7NV4 - chains A and P; structure by X-ray diffraction, 1.20 A resolution.

== Chain A ==
Name: 14-3-3 protein sigma
Source organism: Homo sapiens
UniProtKB: P31947 (1433S_HUMAN); residue numbers follow UniProt; this construct covers 1-231
Sequence (236 residues; row label = number of the first residue in the row; numbers below 1 keep their minus sign (Gly-4 is residue -4)):
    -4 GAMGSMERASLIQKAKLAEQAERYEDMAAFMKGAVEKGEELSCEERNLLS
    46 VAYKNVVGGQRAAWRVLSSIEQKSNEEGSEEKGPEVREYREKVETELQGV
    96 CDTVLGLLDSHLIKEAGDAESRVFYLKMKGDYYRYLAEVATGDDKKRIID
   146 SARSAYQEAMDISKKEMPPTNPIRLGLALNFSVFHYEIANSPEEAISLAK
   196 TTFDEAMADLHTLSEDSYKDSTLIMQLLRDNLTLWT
Unresolved in the structure: -4 to -3, 71-77
Differences from the reference sequence: expression tag (-4 to 0)
Modified positions: Cys38 (S-hydroxycysteine; CSO)
UniProt features mapped onto this chain:
  - site (Interaction with phosphoserine on interacting protein): Arg56, Arg129
  - modified residue (Phosphoserine): Ser5, Ser74
Glycans and other covalent adducts: 4-(2,3-dihydroindol-1-ylsulfonyl)benzaldehyde (UST) linked to Lys122
Metal / ion sites: Mg2+ near Glu2 (its only coordinating residue here)
Small-molecule neighbours: UST (4-(2,3-dihydroindol-1-ylsulfonyl)benzaldehyde): Asn42, Phe119, Pro167, Ile168, Gly171, Asp215, Leu218, Ile219
From the paper describing this entry:
  - binding site for UST: Lys122

== Chain P ==
Name: Transcription factor p65
UniProtKB: Q04206 (TF65_HUMAN); residues 39-51 here = UniProt positions 39-51
Sequence (13 residues; row label = number of the first residue in the row):
    39 EGRSAGSIPGRRS
Unresolved in the structure: 39-42
Differences from the reference sequence: conflict Arg49 (Glu in Q04206)
Modified positions: Ser45 (phosphoserine; SEP)
Small-molecule neighbours: UST (4-(2,3-dihydroindol-1-ylsulfonyl)benzaldehyde): Ile46, Pro47, Gly48, Arg49, Arg50

== How chain A and chain P interact ==
Pairs across the interface (26):
  Glu14(A) - Arg49(P)  salt bridge
  Asn42(A) - Arg49(P)
  Leu43(A) - Arg49(P)
  Val46(A) - Gly48(P)
  Val46(A) - Arg49(P)
  Lys49(A) - Ile46(P)
  Lys49(A) - Pro47(P)
  Lys49(A) - Gly48(P)
  Arg56(A) - Ser45(P)
  Lys122(A) - Ile46(P)
  Arg129(A) - Ser45(P)
  Tyr130(A) - Ser45(P)
  Leu174(A) - Gly44(P)
  Leu174(A) - Ser45(P)
  Leu174(A) - Ile46(P)
  Asn175(A) - Ser45(P)
  Asn175(A) - Ile46(P)  hydrogen bond (side chain-backbone)
  Val178(A) - Gly44(P)
  Glu182(A) - Ala43(P)  hydrogen bond (side chain-backbone)
  Asp215(A) - Arg50(P)  salt bridge
  Ile219(A) - Ile46(P)  hydrophobic
  Leu222(A) - Pro47(P)
  Asn226(A) - Ala43(P)
  Asn226(A) - Gly44(P)  hydrogen bond (side chain-backbone)
  Leu229(A) - Ala43(P)  hydrophobic
  Trp230(A) - Ala43(P)
Also at the interface, not in a pair above, chain A (21 interface residues in all): Gly171, Leu218
Interface features reported in the paper:
  - pairs named by the authors: Arg49(P)-Glu14(A) (salt bridge), Arg50(P)-Asp215(A) (salt bridge)

== Overview ==
The interface between chain A and chain P involves 21 residues on one side and 8 on the other; the contacts
include 3 hydrogen bonds and 2 salt bridges. Among the polar pairs are Glu14(A)-Arg49(P), Asp215(A)-Arg50(P)
and Asn175(A)-Ile46(P). The authors report salt bridges between Arg49(P) and Glu14(A) and Arg50(P) and
Asp215(A). From the paper: a binding site for UST at Lys122(A).
Chain A is 14-3-3 protein sigma (Homo sapiens) and chain P is Transcription factor p65; the structure, 14-3-3
sigma with RelA/p65 binding site pS45 and covalently bound TCF521-188, was determined by X-ray diffraction
together with 7BI3, 7BIQ, 7BIW, 7BIY, 7BJB, 7BJF and 54 further entries from the same study.
